PDB entry 7T2R | electron microscopy, 3.20 A resolution | chains A and I of the 10 polymer chains in the assembly

# Chain A
Protein: NiFe hydrogenase subunit A
Source organism: Acetomicrobium mobile
UniProt: I4BYB4 (I4BYB4_ACEMN); residues 1-692 here = UniProt positions 1-692
Amino-acid sequence (692 residues; numbered 1 to 692; the number before each row is that of its first residue):
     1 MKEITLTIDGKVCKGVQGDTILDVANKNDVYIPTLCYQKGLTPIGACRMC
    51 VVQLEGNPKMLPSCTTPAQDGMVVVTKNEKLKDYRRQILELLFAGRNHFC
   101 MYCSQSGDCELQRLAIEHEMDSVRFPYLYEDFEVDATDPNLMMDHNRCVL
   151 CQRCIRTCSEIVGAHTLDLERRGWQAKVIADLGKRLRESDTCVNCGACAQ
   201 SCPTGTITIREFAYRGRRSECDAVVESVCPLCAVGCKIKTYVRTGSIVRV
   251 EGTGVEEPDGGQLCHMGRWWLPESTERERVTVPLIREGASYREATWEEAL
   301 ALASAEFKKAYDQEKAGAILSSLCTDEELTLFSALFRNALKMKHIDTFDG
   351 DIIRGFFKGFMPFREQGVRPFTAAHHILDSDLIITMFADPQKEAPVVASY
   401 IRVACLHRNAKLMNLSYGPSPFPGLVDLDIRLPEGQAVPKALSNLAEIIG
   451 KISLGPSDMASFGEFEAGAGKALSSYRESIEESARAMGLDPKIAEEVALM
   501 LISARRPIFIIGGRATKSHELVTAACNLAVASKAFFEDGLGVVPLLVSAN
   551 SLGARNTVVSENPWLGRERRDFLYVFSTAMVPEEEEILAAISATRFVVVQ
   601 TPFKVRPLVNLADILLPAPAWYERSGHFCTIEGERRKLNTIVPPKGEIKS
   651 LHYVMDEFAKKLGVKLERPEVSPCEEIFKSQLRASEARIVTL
Not modelled in the structure: 453-478, 692
Disulfides: Cys629-Cys674
Metal / ion sites: 2Fe-2S cluster Fe: Cys47, Cys50, Cys64; 4Fe-4S cluster Fe site 1: His98, Cys100, Cys103, Cys109; 4Fe-4S cluster Fe site 2: Cys148, Cys154, Cys202; 4Fe-4S cluster Fe site 3 near Cys236 (its only coordinating residue here)
Small-molecule neighbours:
  - 2Fe-2S cluster (FES): Thr34, Leu35, Cys36, Tyr37, Ile44, Gly45, Ala46, Cys47, Arg48, Cys50, Cys64
  - 4Fe-4S cluster (SF4), molecule 1: Phe93, His98, Phe99, Cys100, Cys103, Gln105, Ser106, Cys109, Leu111, Gln112, Arg147, Thr204, Gly205
  - 4Fe-4S cluster (SF4), molecule 2: Leu141, Cys158, Val162, Ala164, Thr166, Leu167, Leu186, Cys192, Val193, Asn194, Cys195, Gly196, Ala197, Cys198
  - 4Fe-4S cluster (SF4), molecule 3: Cys148, Val149, Leu150, Cys151, Gln152, Arg153, Cys154, Val178, Ser201, Cys202, Pro203, Thr204, Thr206, Ile207
  - 4Fe-4S cluster (SF4), molecule 4: Cys229, Leu231, Cys232, Val234, Gly235, Cys236, Leu263, Cys264, Met266, Gly267, Pro395, Val396

# Chain I
Protein: NiFe hydrogenase large subunit
Source organism: Acetomicrobium mobile
UniProt: I4BYB2 (I4BYB2_ACEMN); residue numbers follow UniProt; this construct covers 1-475
Amino-acid sequence (475 residues; numbered 1 to 475; the number before each row is that of its first residue):
     1 MTEVFKLEINPVTRIEGHGKITVMLDESGHVRETRFHVTQYRGFEVFTHG
    51 RDFREMPVITPRICGICPVSHHLASAKACDEILGVTITPAAHKLRELMHM
   101 GQIVQSHALSFFHLSSPDILWGFDAPVKIRNVAGLVDRYPELAKKGIMLR
   151 KFGQEIIKTLGGKKIHPWHSIPGGVNRSLTPQERDAIAAQLPEMKSIAME
   201 AIKLIKDYLQEGGEELKEFATLDTAYMGLVRDGYLELYDGEVRIKAPRGR
   251 ILDQFDPKDYLDHIGEHVEPWSYLKFPFYKALGFPHGSYRVGPLARLNAA
   301 DAVSTPEASKEFALYKEMGEDGIVPYTLYYHYARLIEALYGLERIEQLLA
   351 DPDITSSDLRVTSKEINPEGIGVIEAPRGTLIHHYQVNESGVITKVNLIV
   401 ATGHNNFAMNKGVEMVAKKYITGTNVPEGVFNRLEHVIRAYDPCLSCSTH
   451 AVGKMPLKLELVGPTGEILKEVTRD
Not modelled in the structure: 1-3, 451-475
Metal / ion sites: carbonmonoxide-(dicyano) iron Fe: Cys67, Cys447; nickel (III) ion: Cys444, Cys447
Small-molecule neighbours: carbonmonoxide-(dicyano) iron (FCO): Cys67, Ser70, His71, Ala376, Pro377, Arg378, Gly379, Leu381, Ala401, Thr402, Cys444, Cys447

# Chain A / chain I interface
Contacting residue pairs (36):
  Arg286(A) - Ile251(I)  hydrogen bond (side chain-backbone)
  Ala289(A) - Ile251(I)  hydrophobic
  Ala289(A) - Gln254(I)
  Arg569(A) - Arg248(I)
  Asp571(A) - Arg248(I)  salt bridge
  Glu585(A) - Lys280(I)
  Glu585(A) - Ala281(I)
  Glu585(A) - Leu282(I)
  Glu585(A) - Gly283(I)
  Glu586(A) - His286(I)  salt bridge
  Leu588(A) - Leu282(I)  hydrophobic
  Ala589(A) - Leu282(I)  hydrophobic
  Ala589(A) - His286(I)
  Ile591(A) - Arg250(I)  hydrogen bond (backbone-side chain)
  Ser592(A) - Ala246(I)
  Ser592(A) - Pro247(I)
  Ser592(A) - Arg250(I)  hydrogen bond (backbone-side chain)
  Ser592(A) - Leu252(I)
  Ala593(A) - Pro247(I)  hydrophobic
  Thr594(A) - Arg248(I)
  Thr594(A) - Arg250(I)
  Arg595(A) - Arg248(I)
  Arg595(A) - Asp321(I)  salt bridge
  Val597(A) - Arg250(I)
  Arg606(A) - Asp253(I)  salt bridge
  Arg606(A) - His263(I)
  Asn610(A) - Arg250(I)
  Asn610(A) - Ile251(I)
  Asn610(A) - Leu252(I)
  Asn610(A) - Asp253(I)
  Asn610(A) - Tyr279(I)  hydrogen bond
  Leu611(A) - Arg250(I)
  Leu611(A) - Leu252(I)
  Leu611(A) - Leu282(I)  hydrophobic
  Ala612(A) - Arg250(I)
  Asp613(A) - Arg250(I)
Other interface residues (no listed pair), chain A (21 interface residues in all): Gly288, Phe596
Other interface residues (no listed pair), chain I (17 interface residues in all): Asp223

# In short
The interface between chain A and chain I involves 21 residues on one side and 17 on the other, with 4
hydrogen bonds and 4 salt bridges. Polar pairs include Asp571(A)-Arg248(I), Glu586(A)-His286(I) and
Arg595(A)-Asp321(I).
Chain A is NiFe hydrogenase subunit A and chain I is NiFe hydrogenase large subunit, both from Acetomicrobium
mobile; the structure, Structure of electron bifurcating Ni-Fe hydrogenase complex HydABCSL in FMN-free apo
state, was determined by electron microscopy together with 7T30 from the same study.
